Entry 3T6D (X-ray diffraction, 1.95 A resolution); this record covers chains C and H of the 4 polymer chains in the assembly.

Chain C:
Molecule: Photosynthetic reaction center cytochrome c subunit
Source organism: Blastochloris viridis
UniProt: B8Y5U8 (B8Y5U8_RHOVI); residues -19 to 336 here correspond to UniProt positions 1-356 (UniProt number = residue number + 20)
Amino-acid sequence (356 residues; numbered -19 to 336; the number before each row is that of its first residue; numbers below 1 keep their minus sign (Met-19 is residue -19)):
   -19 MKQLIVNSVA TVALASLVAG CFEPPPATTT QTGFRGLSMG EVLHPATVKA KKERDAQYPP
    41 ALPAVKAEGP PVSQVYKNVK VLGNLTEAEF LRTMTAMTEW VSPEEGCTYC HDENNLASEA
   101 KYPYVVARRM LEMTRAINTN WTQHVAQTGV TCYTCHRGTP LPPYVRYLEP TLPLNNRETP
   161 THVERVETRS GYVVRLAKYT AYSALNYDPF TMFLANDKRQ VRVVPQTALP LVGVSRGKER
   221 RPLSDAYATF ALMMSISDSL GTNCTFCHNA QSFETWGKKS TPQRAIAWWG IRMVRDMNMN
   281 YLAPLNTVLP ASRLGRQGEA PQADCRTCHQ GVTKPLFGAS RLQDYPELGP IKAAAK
Not modelled in the structure: -19 to 0, 335-336
Glycans and other covalent adducts: diacyl glycerol (DGA) linked to Cys1; heme c (HEC) linked to Cys87, Cys90, Cys132, Cys135, Cys244, Cys247, Cys305, Cys308
Metal / ion sites: heme c Fe (4 sites), coordinated by Met74, His91, Met110, His124, His136, Met233, His248, His309
Ligand contacts:
  - heme c (HEC), molecule 1: Tyr56, Lys57, Asn58, Val59, Lys60, Val61, Leu62, Phe70, Leu71, Met74, Thr75, Met77, Thr78, Ser82, Gly86, His91, Leu96, Ala97, Pro103, Tyr104, Ala107, Arg108, Leu111
  - heme c (HEC), molecule 2: Met77, Val81, Tyr89, Tyr102, Pro103, Val106, Ala107, Met110, Leu111, Met113, Thr114, Val130, Thr131, His136, Pro140, Leu141, Pro142, Val145, Met277, Leu282, Leu289, Arg293, Pro301, Gln302, Ala303, Thr307, Leu328
  - heme c (HEC), molecule 3: Ile117, His124, Val125, Ala126, Thr128, Gly129, Val130, Leu194, Ile236, Leu240, Phe246, Gln263, Ile266, Ala267, Gly270, Ile271, Met273, Val274, Met277, Asp304, His309, Thr313, Lys314, Pro315
  - heme c (HEC), molecule 4: Gln200, Val201, Arg202, Val203, Val204, Gln206, Thr229, Phe230, Met233, Met234, Ile236, Ser237, Leu240, Thr242, Asn243, Phe246, His248, Phe253, Glu254, Trp256, Gln263, Arg264, Ala267, Trp268, Ile271, Arg272
  - heptane-1,2,3-triol (HTO), molecule 1: Pro4, Pro5, Pro6, His24, Ala26
  - heptane-1,2,3-triol (HTO), molecule 2: Thr27, Ala30, Lys31, Arg34, Tyr144, Asn155
  - heptane-1,2,3-triol (HTO), molecule 3: Ala44, Val45, Arg72, Gln323, Asp324, Tyr325, Pro326
  - heptane-1,2,3-triol (HTO), molecule 4: Val61, Asn64, Leu65, Arg115, Pro326, Glu327, Pro330, Ile331, Lys332

Chain H:
Molecule: Photosynthetic reaction center H-subunit
Source organism: Blastochloris viridis
UniProt: B8Y5U3 (B8Y5U3_RHOVI); residue numbers follow UniProt; this construct covers 1-258
Amino-acid sequence (258 residues; numbered 1 to 258; the number before each row is that of its first residue):
     1 MYHGALAQHL DIAQLVWYAQ WLVIWTVVLL YLRREDRREG YPLVEPLGLV KLAPEDGQVY
    61 ELPYPKTFVL PHGGTVTVPR RRPETRELKL AQTDGFEGAP LQPTGNPLVD AVGPASYAER
   121 AEVVDATVDG KAKIVPLRVA TDFSIAEGDV DPRGLPVVAA DGVEAGTVTD LWVDRSEHYF
   181 RYLELSVAGS ARTALIPLGF CDVKKDKIVV TSILSDQFAN VPRLQSRDQI TLREEDKVSA
   241 YYAGGLLYAT PERAEALL
Modified / non-standard residues: Met1 (n-formylmethionine; FME)
Ligand contacts:
  - heptane-1,2,3-triol (HTO), molecule 1: Ala5, Leu6, Ala7
  - heptane-1,2,3-triol (HTO), molecule 2: Thr26, Leu30, Tyr31, Arg34, Pro63
  - heptane-1,2,3-triol (HTO), molecule 3: Gln225, Ser226, Arg227, Asp228, Gln229

Chain C / chain H interface:
Contacting residue pairs (13; chain C residue first):
  Thr207(C) - Tyr2(H)
  Leu209(C) - Tyr2(H)
  Leu209(C) - His3(H)
  Leu209(C) - Ala5(H)
  Pro210(C) - Tyr2(H)
  Pro210(C) - His3(H)  hydrogen bond (backbone-backbone)
  Leu211(C) - Met1(H)
  Leu211(C) - Tyr2(H)
  Val212(C) - Met1(H)  hydrogen bond (backbone-backbone)
  Val212(C) - Tyr2(H)
  Val212(C) - His3(H)
  Ser215(C) - His3(H)
  Arg216(C) - His3(H)  hydrogen bond
Other interface residues (no listed pair), chain H (6 interface residues in all): Gly4, Asp11

Summary:
7 residues of chain C and 6 residues of chain H are in contact; the contacts include 3 hydrogen bonds. Polar
contacts include Arg216(C)-His3(H), Pro210(C)-His3(H) and Val212(C)-Met1(H). Ligands of chain C: 4 copies of
heptane-1,2,3-triol. Chain H binds 3 copies of heptane-1,2,3-triol.
Here chain C is Photosynthetic reaction center cytochrome c subunit and chain H is Photosynthetic reaction
center H-subunit, both from Blastochloris viridis. Entry 3T6D (Crystal Structure of the Reaction Centre from
Blastochloris viridis strain DSM 133 (ATCC 19567) substrain-08) was determined by X-ray diffraction, deposited
together with 3T6E.
